5TJE - chains A and H of the 5 polymer chains in the assembly; structure by X-ray diffraction, 3.20 A resolution.

Chain A:
Molecule: H-2 class I histocompatibility antigen, D-B alpha chain
Organism: Mus musculus
UniProt: P01899 (HA11_MOUSE); residues 1-276 here correspond to UniProt positions 25-300 (UniProt number = residue number + 24)
Sequence (276 residues; numbered 1 to 276; the number before each row is that of its first residue):
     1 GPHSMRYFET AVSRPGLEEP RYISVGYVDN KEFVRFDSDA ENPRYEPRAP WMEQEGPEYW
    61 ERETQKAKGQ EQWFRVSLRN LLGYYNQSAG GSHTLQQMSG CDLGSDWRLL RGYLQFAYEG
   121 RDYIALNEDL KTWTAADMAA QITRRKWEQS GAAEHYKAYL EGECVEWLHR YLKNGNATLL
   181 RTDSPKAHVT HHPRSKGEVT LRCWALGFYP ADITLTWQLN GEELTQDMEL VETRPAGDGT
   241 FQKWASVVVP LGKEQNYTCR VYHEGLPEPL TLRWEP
Unresolved in the structure: 1
Disulfides: Cys101-Cys164, Cys203-Cys259

Chain H:
Molecule: BETA CHAIN OF MURINE T CELL RECEPTOR p14
Organism: Mus musculus
Sequence (238 residues; row label = number of the first residue in the row):
     1 AVTQSPRSKV AVTGGKVTLS CHQTNNHDYM YWYRQDTGHG LRLIHYSYVA DSTEKGDIPD
    61 GYKASRPSQE NFSLILELAS LSQTAVYFCA SSDAGGRNTL YFGAGTRLSV LEDLRNVTPP
   121 KVSLFEPSKA EIANKQKATL VCLARGFFPD HVELSWWVNG KEVHSGVCTD PQAYKESNYS
   181 YSLSSRLRVS ATFWHNPRNH FRCQVQFHGL SEEDKWPEGS PKPVTQNISA EAWGRADC
Unresolved in the structure: 216-219, 237-238
Disulfides: Cys21-Cys89, Cys142-Cys203

How chain A and chain H interact:
Pairs across the interface - 12 pairs, chain A then chain H:
  Gln72(A) - Tyr29(H)
  Gln72(A) - Tyr48(H)
  Trp73(A) - Ala94(H)
  Trp73(A) - Gly95(H)
  Arg75(A) - Asp28(H)  salt bridge
  Arg75(A) - Tyr48(H)  hydrogen bond (side chain-backbone)
  Arg75(A) - Val49(H)
  Val76(A) - Asp28(H)
  Arg79(A) - Asp28(H)  salt bridge
  Arg79(A) - Gln69(H)
  Lys146(A) - Asp93(H)  salt bridge
  His155(A) - Arg97(H)
Interface residues without a listed pair, chain H (10 interface residues in all): Asn26

Overview:
The interface between chain A and chain H involves 7 residues on one side and 10 on the other; the contacts
include 1 hydrogen bond and 3 salt bridges. Among the polar pairs are Arg75(A)-Asp28(H), Arg79(A)-Asp28(H) and
Lys146(A)-Asp93(H).
Here chain A is H-2 class I histocompatibility antigen, D-B alpha chain and chain H is BETA CHAIN OF MURINE T
CELL RECEPTOR p14, both from Mus musculus. Entry 5TJE (Murine class I major histocompatibility complex H-2Db
in complex with LCMV-derived gp33 and T cell receptor ...) was determined by X-ray diffraction.
